PDB entry 3VZA | X-ray diffraction, 1.90 A resolution | chains B and D of the 3 polymer chains in the assembly

# Chain B
Protein: Uncharacterized protein
Organism: Gallus gallus
Notes: fragment: RWD domain, globular domain
UniProtKB: E1C4Y2 (E1C4Y2_CHICK); residue numbers follow UniProt; this construct covers 132-234
Amino-acid sequence (105 residues; numbered 130 to 234; the number before each row is that of its first residue):
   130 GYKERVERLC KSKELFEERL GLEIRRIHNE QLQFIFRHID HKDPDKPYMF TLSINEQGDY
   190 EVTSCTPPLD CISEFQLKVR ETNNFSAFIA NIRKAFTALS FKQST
Unresolved in the structure: 130-133, 233-234
Sequence notes: expression tag (130-131)
What the authors report for this chain:
  - mutagenesis - I156R, L161R: unchanged binding to Spc24 protein (chain D)
  - mutagenesis - I156R: decreased localization to kinetochores
  - mutagenesis - I156R (14.2 h): decreased growth

# Chain D
Protein: Spc24 protein
Organism: Gallus gallus
Notes: fragment: RWD domain, globular domain
Amino-acid sequence (73 residues; numbered 123 to 195; the number before each row is that of its first residue):
   123 GDEREDDGVP SAAYVTQLYY KISRIDWDYE VEPARIKGIH YGPDIAQPIN MDSSHHSRCF
   183 ISDYLWSLVP TAW
Unresolved in the structure: 123-133

# Interface between chain B and chain D
Pairs across the interface - 63 pairs, chain B then chain D:
  Arg137(B) with Tyr151(D); Glu152(D), salt bridge
  Leu138(B) with Ala135(D), hydrophobic; Thr138(D)
  Lys140(B) with Tyr151(D), hydrogen bond (side chain-backbone)
  Ser141(B) with Thr138(D); Tyr151(D), hydrogen bond
  Lys142(B) with Thr138(D)
  Leu144(B) with Trp149(D)
  Phe145(B) with Tyr141(D), hydrophobic; Ser145(D); Ile147(D); Trp149(D)
  Glu146(B) with Tyr141(D)
  Glu147(B) with Arg180(D); Ser184(D)
  Arg148(B) with Trp149(D); Pro155(D); Arg157(D), hydrogen bond (side chain-backbone); Ile158(D); Lys159(D); Ser184(D), hydrogen bond (backbone-side chain); Leu187(D)
  Leu149(B) with Ser145(D); Ser184(D); Trp188(D), hydrogen bond (backbone-side chain)
  Gly150(B) with Ser184(D)
  Leu151(B) with Tyr141(D), hydrogen bond (backbone-side chain); Trp188(D), hydrophobic
  Glu152(B) with Tyr141(D)
  Ile153(B) with Leu140(D), hydrophobic; Tyr141(D)
  Phe165(B) with Trp188(D), hydrophobic
  His167(B) with Arg180(D), hydrogen bond; Cys181(D); Ser184(D), hydrogen bond; Asp185(D)
  His170(B) with Cys181(D); Asp185(D), salt bridge
  Pro173(B) with Arg180(D); Cys181(D), hydrophobic
  Asp174(B) with Arg180(D), salt bridge
  Phe204(B) with Trp195(D)
  Lys207(B) with Trp195(D)
  Val208(B) with Trp195(D)
  Thr211(B) with Trp195(D)
  Asn213(B) with Ala194(D), hydrogen bond (side chain-backbone); Trp195(D), hydrogen bond (side chain-backbone)
  Phe214(B) with Leu140(D), hydrophobic; Ile144(D), hydrophobic
  Ser215(B) with Lys143(D); Ile144(D), hydrogen bond (side chain-backbone); Val191(D)
  Ala216(B) with Ala194(D)
  Phe217(B) with Trp195(D), hydrophobic
  Ile218(B) with Ile144(D), hydrophobic; Trp188(D), hydrophobic
  Ala219(B) with Val191(D), hydrophobic
  Asn220(B) with Thr193(D), hydrogen bond (side chain-backbone); Trp195(D)
  Arg222(B) with Ser184(D); Asp185(D), salt bridge; Trp188(D)
Interface residues without a listed pair, chain B (36 interface residues in all): Phe163, Asp169, Lys223
Interface residues without a listed pair, chain D (31 interface residues in all): Ala134, Val137, Tyr142, Phe182, Ile183, Pro192

# Overview
Chain B and chain D form an interface of 36 and 31 residues respectively, with 12 hydrogen bonds and 4 salt
bridges. Polar contacts include Arg137(B)-Glu152(D), His170(B)-Asp185(D) and Asp174(B)-Arg180(D). From the
paper: I156R of chain B reduces localization to kinetochores; I156R of chain B reduces growth.
Here chain B is Uncharacterized protein and chain D is Spc24 protein, both from Gallus gallus. Entry 3VZA
(Crystal structure of the chicken Spc24-Spc25 globular domain in complex with CENP-T peptide) was determined
by X-ray diffraction.
